Entry 4FC6 (X-ray diffraction, 2.10 A resolution); this record covers chains A and B of the 4 polymer chains in the assembly.

== Chain A (and B) ==
Name: Peroxisomal 2,4-dienoyl-CoA reductase
From: Homo sapiens
Notes: EC 1.3.1.34; chain B of this document is another copy of the same molecule, construct and numbering; everything in this record applies to it too
Reference sequence: Q9NUI1 (DECR2_HUMAN); numbering as in UniProt (aligned over 2-278)
Sequence (277 residues; each row starts with the number of its first residue):
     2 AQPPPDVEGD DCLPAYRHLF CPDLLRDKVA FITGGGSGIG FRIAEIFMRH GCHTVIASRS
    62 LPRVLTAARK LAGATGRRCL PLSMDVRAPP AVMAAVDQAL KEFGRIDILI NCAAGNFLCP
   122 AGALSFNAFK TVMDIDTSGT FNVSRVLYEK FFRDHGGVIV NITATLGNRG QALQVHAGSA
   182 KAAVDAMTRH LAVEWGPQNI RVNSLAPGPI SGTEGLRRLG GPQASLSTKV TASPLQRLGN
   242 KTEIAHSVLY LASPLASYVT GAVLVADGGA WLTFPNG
Unresolved in the structure: 2-3, 278 (chain B: 2)
Ligand contacts:
  - hexanoyl-coenzyme A (HXC): Arg60, Arg88, Ala115, Gly116, Asn117, Phe118, Leu119, Cys120, Ser126, Asn128, Ala129, Thr132, Ile136, Ala165, Leu167, Gln175, Lys182, Glu215, Gly216, Arg219, Leu220
  - NADP (NAP; NADP nicotinamide-adenine-dinucleotide phosphate): Gly35, Ser38, Gly39, Ile40, Ala58, Ser59, Arg60, Ser61, Arg64, Met85, Asp86, Val87, Arg88, Cys113, Ala114, Ala115, Ile136, Ile163, Thr164, Lys182, Pro208, Gly209, Pro210, Ile211, Thr214, Glu215, Gly216, Leu217
What the authors report for this chain:
  - binding site for NADP: Ser38, Ile40, Ser59, Arg64, Met85, Asp86, Lys182, Glu215
  - binding site for hexanoyl-coenzyme A: Arg60, Arg88, Cys120, Ser126, Asn128, Asp137, Arg219
  - catalytic residues: Asp137
  - catalytic residues: Asn117, Gln175, Lys182 (proposed by the authors, not directly observed)
  - mutagenesis - D86A, D137A, D186A, D268A: abolished catalytic activity
  - mutagenesis - D155A, E215A: decreased catalytic activity

== Interface between chain A and chain B ==
Residue-residue contacts (91; chain A residue first):
  Arg88(A) - Phe127(B)
  Pro90(A) - Phe127(B)  hydrophobic
  Pro121(A) - Glu195(B)
  Ala122(A) - Phe142(B)
  Ala122(A) - Arg146(B)
  Ala122(A) - Leu192(B)  hydrophobic
  Ala122(A) - Glu195(B)  hydrogen bond (backbone-side chain)
  Gly123(A) - Arg146(B)  hydrogen bond (backbone-side chain)
  Gly123(A) - Tyr149(B)
  Gly123(A) - Trp196(B)
  Ala124(A) - Arg146(B)
  Leu125(A) - Phe142(B)
  Leu125(A) - Arg146(B)  hydrogen bond (backbone-side chain)
  Ser126(A) - Phe142(B)
  Phe127(A) - Pro90(B)  hydrophobic
  Phe127(A) - Met94(B)  hydrophobic
  Phe127(A) - Asn143(B)
  Phe127(A) - Arg146(B)
  Phe127(A) - Val147(B)  hydrophobic
  Phe130(A) - Thr138(B)
  Phe130(A) - Ser139(B)
  Phe130(A) - Phe142(B)  hydrophobic
  Phe130(A) - Met188(B)  hydrophobic
  Lys131(A) - Lys131(B)
  Lys131(A) - Asp135(B)
  Lys131(A) - Ser139(B)
  Met134(A) - Thr138(B)
  Met134(A) - Ser139(B)
  Met134(A) - Ala184(B)  hydrophobic
  Asp135(A) - Lys131(B)  salt bridge
  Thr138(A) - Phe130(B)
  Thr138(A) - Met134(B)
  Ser139(A) - Phe127(B)
  Ser139(A) - Phe130(B)
  Ser139(A) - Lys131(B)
  Ser139(A) - Met134(B)
  Phe142(A) - Ala122(B)
  Phe142(A) - Leu125(B)
  Phe142(A) - Phe130(B)  hydrophobic
  Asn143(A) - Phe127(B)
  Arg146(A) - Ala122(B)  hydrogen bond (side chain-backbone)
  Arg146(A) - Gly123(B)  hydrogen bond (side chain-backbone)
  Arg146(A) - Leu125(B)  hydrogen bond (side chain-backbone)
  Tyr149(A) - Gly123(B)
  Leu167(A) - His191(B)
  Gly168(A) - Arg190(B)  hydrogen bond (backbone-side chain)
  Gly168(A) - His191(B)
  Asn169(A) - Arg190(B)  hydrogen bond (backbone-side chain)
  Arg170(A) - Val194(B)
  Gly171(A) - Arg190(B)
  Gly171(A) - His191(B)  hydrogen bond (backbone-side chain)
  Gly171(A) - Val194(B)
  Gln172(A) - His191(B)  hydrogen bond (backbone-side chain)
  Ala173(A) - Glu195(B)
  Leu174(A) - Glu195(B)  hydrogen bond (backbone-side chain)
  Gln175(A) - His191(B)
  Val176(A) - Met188(B)  hydrophobic
  Val176(A) - His191(B)
  Gly179(A) - Ala187(B)
  Gly179(A) - His191(B)
  Ser180(A) - Ala184(B)
  Ser180(A) - Met188(B)
  Ala183(A) - Ala183(B)
  Ala183(A) - Ala187(B)  hydrophobic
  Ala184(A) - Ser180(B)  hydrogen bond (backbone-side chain)
  Ala184(A) - Ala184(B)  hydrophobic
  Ala187(A) - Gly179(B)
  Ala187(A) - Ala183(B)  hydrophobic
  Met188(A) - Phe130(B)  hydrophobic
  Met188(A) - Val176(B)  hydrophobic
  Met188(A) - Ser180(B)
  Arg190(A) - Gly168(B)  hydrogen bond (side chain-backbone)
  Arg190(A) - Asn169(B)  hydrogen bond (side chain-backbone)
  Arg190(A) - Gly171(B)
  His191(A) - Leu167(B)
  His191(A) - Gly168(B)
  His191(A) - Gly171(B)
  His191(A) - Gln172(B)  hydrogen bond (side chain-backbone)
  His191(A) - Gln175(B)
  His191(A) - Val176(B)
  His191(A) - Gly179(B)
  Leu192(A) - Ala122(B)  hydrophobic
  Val194(A) - Arg170(B)
  Val194(A) - Gly171(B)
  Val194(A) - Asn277(B)
  Glu195(A) - Pro121(B)
  Glu195(A) - Ala122(B)  hydrogen bond (side chain-backbone)
  Glu195(A) - Ala173(B)
  Glu195(A) - Leu174(B)  hydrogen bond (side chain-backbone)
  Trp196(A) - Ala122(B)  hydrophobic
  Asn277(A) - Val194(B)
Interface residues without a listed pair, chain A (44 interface residues in all): Cys120, Gly140
Interface residues without a listed pair, chain B (44 interface residues in all): Cys120, Ala124, Ser126

== In short ==
The chain A/chain B interface involves 44 residues from each chain, with 17 hydrogen bonds and 1 salt bridge.
Among the polar pairs are Asp135(A)-Lys131(B), Ala122(A)-Glu195(B) and Gly123(A)-Arg146(B). From the paper:
catalytic residues Asp137(A), Asn117(A) and Gln175(A) among others; D86A, D137A and D186A of chain A, among
others, abolish catalytic activity; 6 substitutions were tested in all.
Both chains are Peroxisomal 2,4-dienoyl-CoA reductase (Homo sapiens). Entry 4FC6 (Studies on DCR shed new
light on peroxisomal beta-oxidation: Crystal structure of the ternary complex of ...) was determined by X-ray
diffraction together with 4FC7 from the same study.
